Entry 7KZQ (electron microscopy, 4.30 A resolution (low resolution: residue-level contacts below are approximate; hydrogen-bond / salt-bridge calls are withheld)); this record covers chains E and V of the 16 polymer chains in the assembly.

[Chain E]
Protein: Fanconi anemia group E protein
Organism: Homo sapiens
UniProt: Q9HB96 (FANCE_HUMAN); numbering as in UniProt (aligned over 1-536)
Amino-acid sequence (555 residues; row label = number of the first residue in the row; numbers below 1 keep their minus sign (Met-18 is residue -18)):
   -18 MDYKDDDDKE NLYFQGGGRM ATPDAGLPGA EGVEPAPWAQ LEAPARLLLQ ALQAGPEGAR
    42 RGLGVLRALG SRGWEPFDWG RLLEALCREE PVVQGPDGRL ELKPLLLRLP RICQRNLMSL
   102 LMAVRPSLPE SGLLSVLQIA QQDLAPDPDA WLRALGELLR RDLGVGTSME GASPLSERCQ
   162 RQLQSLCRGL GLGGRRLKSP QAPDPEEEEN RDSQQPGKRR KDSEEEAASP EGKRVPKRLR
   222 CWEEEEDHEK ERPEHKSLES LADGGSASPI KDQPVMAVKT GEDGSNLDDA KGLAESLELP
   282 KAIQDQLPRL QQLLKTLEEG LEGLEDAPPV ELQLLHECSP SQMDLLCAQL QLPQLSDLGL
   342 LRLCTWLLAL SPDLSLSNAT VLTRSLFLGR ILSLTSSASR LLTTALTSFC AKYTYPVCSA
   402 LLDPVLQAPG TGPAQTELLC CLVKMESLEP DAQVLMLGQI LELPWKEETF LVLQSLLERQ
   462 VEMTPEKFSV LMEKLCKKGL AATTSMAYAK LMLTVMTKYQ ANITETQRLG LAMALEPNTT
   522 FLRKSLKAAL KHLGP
Not modelled in the structure: -18 to 11, 182-274, 301-307, 479-483, 536
Sequence notes: initiating methionine (-18); expression tag (-17 to 0)
Swiss-Prot annotation at these positions:
  - modified residue: Ser249 (Phosphoserine), Thr346 (Phosphothreonine), Ser374 (Phosphoserine)
  - natural variant: Pro184 (P184Q: In FANCE; uncertain significance)
  - mutagenesis: Thr346 (T346A: Non-phosphorylatable by CHEK1, not polyubiquitinated and unable to complement the mitomycin C hypersensitivity of cells lacking FANCE; when associated with A-374), Ser374 (S374A: Non-phosphorylatable by CHEK1, not polyubiquitinated and unable to complement the mitomycin C hypersensitivity of cells lacking FANCE; when associated with A-346)

[Chain V]
Protein: Fanconi anemia group D2 protein
Organism: Homo sapiens
UniProt: Q9BXW9 (FACD2_HUMAN); numbering as in UniProt (aligned over 1-1451)
Amino-acid sequence (1451 residues; numbered 1 to 1451; the number before each row is that of its first residue):
     1 MVSKRRLSKS EDKESLTEDA SKTRKQPLSK KTKKSHIANE VEENDSIFVK LLKISGIILK
    61 TGESQNQLAV DQIAFQKKLF QTLRRHPSYP KIIEEFVSGL ESYIEDEDSF RNCLLSCERL
   121 QDEEASMGAS YSKSLIKLLL GIDILQPAII KTLFEKLPEY FFENKNSDEI NIPRLIVSQL
   181 KWLDRVVDGK DLTTKIMQLI SIAPENLQHD IITSLPEILG DSQHADVGKE LSDLLIENTS
   241 LTVPILDVLS SLRLDPNFLL KVRQLVMDKL SSIRLEDLPV IIKFILHSVT AMDTLEVISE
   301 LREKLDLQHC VLPSRLQASQ VKLKSKGRAS SSGNQESSGQ SCIILLFDVI KSAIRYEKTI
   361 SEAWIKAIEN TASVSEHKVF DLVMLFIIYS TNTQTKKYID RVLRNKIRSG CIQEQLLQST
   421 FSVHYLVLKD MCSSILSLAQ SLLHSLDQSI ISFGSLLYKY AFKFFDTYCQ QEVVGALVTH
   481 ICSGNEAEVD TALDVLLELV VLNPSAMMMN AVFVKGILDY LDNISPQQIR KLFYVLSTLA
   541 FSKQNEASSH IQDDMHLVIR KQLSSTVFKY KLIGIIGAVT MAGIMAADRS ESPSLTQERA
   601 NLSDEQCTQV TSLLQLVHSC SEQSPQASAL YYDEFANLIQ HEKLDPKALE WVGHTICNDF
   661 QDAFVVDSCV VPEGDFPFPV KALYGLEEYD TQDGIAINLL PLLFSQDFAK DGGPVTSQES
   721 GQKLVSPLCL APYFRLLRLC VERQHNGNLE EIDGLLDCPI FLTDLEPGEK LESMSAKERS
   781 FMCSLIFLTL NWFREIVNAF CQETSPEMKG KVLTRLKHIV ELQIILEKYL AVTPDYVPPL
   841 GNFDVETLDI TPHTVTAISA KIRKKGKIER KQKTDGSKTS SSDTLSEEKN SECDPTPSHR
   901 GQLNKEFTGK EEKTSLLLHN SHAFFRELDI EVFSILHCGL VTKFILDTEM HTEATEVVQL
   961 GPPELLFLLE DLSQKLESML TPPIARRVPF LKNKGSRNIG FSHLQQRSAQ EIVHCVFQLL
  1021 TPMCNHLENI HNYFQCLAAE NHGVVDGPGV KVQEYHIMSS CYQRLLQIFH GLFAWSGFSQ
  1081 PENQNLLYSA LHVLSSRLKQ GEHSQPLEEL LSQSVHYLQN FHQSIPSFQC ALYLIRLLMV
  1141 ILEKSTASAQ NKEKIASLAR QFLCRVWPSG DKEKSNISND QLHALLCIYL EHTESILKAI
  1201 EEIAGVGVPE LINSPKDASS STFPTLTRHT FVVFFRVMMA ELEKTVKKIE PGTAADSQQI
  1261 HEEKLLYWNM AVRDFSILIN LIKVFDSHPV LHVCLKYGRL FVEAFLKQCM PLLDFSFRKH
  1321 REDVLSLLET FQLDTRLLHH LCGHSKIHQD TRLTQHVPLL KKTLELLVCR VKAMLTLNNC
  1381 REAFWLGNLK NRDLQGEEIK SQNSQESTAD ESEDDMSSQA SKSKATEDGE EDEVSAGEKE
  1441 QDSDESYDDS D
Not modelled in the structure: 1-44, 122-129, 312-336, 588-603, 708-725, 852-915, 947-959, 982-1000, 1043-1050, 1146-1149, 1216-1219, 1377-1451
Swiss-Prot annotation at these positions:
  - modified residue: Ser8 (Phosphoserine), Ser222 (Phosphoserine), Ser592 (Phosphoserine), Ser594 (Phosphoserine), Ser717 (Phosphoserine), Ser1257 (Phosphoserine), Ser1401 (Phosphoserine), Ser1404 (Phosphoserine), Ser1412 (Phosphoserine), Ser1423 (Phosphoserine), Thr1426 (Phosphothreonine), Ser1435 (Phosphoserine)
  - cross-link: Lys561 (Glycyl lysine isopeptide (Lys-Gly) (interchain with G-Cter in ubiquitin))
  - natural variant: Ser126 (S126G: In FANCD2), Arg302 (R302W: In FANCD2), Arg1236 (R1236H: In FANCD2)
  - mutagenesis: Ser222 (S222A: Reduces phosphorylation by ATM. No effect on ubiquitination, foci formation or DNA repair ability, but impairs S-phase checkpoint activation), Lys561 (K561R: Abolishes ubiquitination; impairs chromatin binding, foci formation and DNA repair. Abolishes interaction with MTMR15/FAN1. No effect on S-222 phosphorylation by ATM), Ser1257 (S1257A: No effect on phosphorylation by ATM), Ser1401 (S1401A: Reduces phosphorylation by ATM; when associated with A-1404 and A-1418), Ser1404 (S1404A: Reduces phosphorylation by ATM; when associated with A-1401 and A-1418), Ser1418 (S1418A: Reduces phosphorylation by ATM; when associated with A-1401 and A-1404)

[Interface between chain E and chain V]
Pairs across the interface (31; chain E residue first):
  Ser378(E) with Thr239(V); Ser272(V)
  Ala379(E) with Ser272(V)
  Ser380(E) with Ser271(V); Ser272(V)
  Arg381(E) with Ser271(V); Ser272(V); Ile273(V); Leu275(V); Leu278(V); Asp306(V); His309(V)
  Leu382(E) with His309(V)
  Pro414(E) with Glu237(V)
  Glu418(E) with Glu237(V); Asn238(V); Thr239(V)
  Lys491(E) with Phe161(V); Ile202(V)
  Leu494(E) with Pro158(V)
  Thr495(E) with Phe162(V)
  Thr498(E) with Phe162(V)
  Phe522(E) with Gln198(V)
  Leu523(E) with Glu155(V); Pro158(V); Ile202(V)
  Arg524(E) with Lys151(V); Glu155(V)
  Lys525(E) with Glu155(V)
  Ser526(E) with Pro158(V); Glu159(V)
Also at the interface, not in a pair above, chain E (20 interface residues in all): Leu339, Glu459, Met487, Lys499
Also at the interface, not in a pair above, chain V (24 interface residues in all): Glu101, Ala203, Pro204, Arg274, Gln308, Cys310

[Summary]
20 residues of chain E and 24 residues of chain V are in contact. Curated annotation (UniProt) lists 2
mutagenesis sites on chain E; 6 mutagenesis sites on chain V.
Chain E is Fanconi anemia group E protein and chain V is Fanconi anemia group D2 protein, both from Homo
sapiens; the structure, Structure of the human Fanconi anaemia Core-ID complex, was determined by electron
microscopy, deposited together with 7KZP, 7KZR, 7KZS, 7KZT and 7KZV.
